PDB entry 7M8E | electron microscopy, 3.40 A resolution | chains A and C of the 9 polymer chains in the assembly

# Chain A
Name: DNA-directed RNA polymerase subunit alpha
Source organism: Escherichia coli
Notes: EC 2.7.7.6
UniProtKB: A0A073G207 (A0A073G207_ECOLX); residue numbers follow UniProt; this construct covers 1-329
Sequence (329 residues; numbered 1 to 329; the number before each row is that of its first residue):
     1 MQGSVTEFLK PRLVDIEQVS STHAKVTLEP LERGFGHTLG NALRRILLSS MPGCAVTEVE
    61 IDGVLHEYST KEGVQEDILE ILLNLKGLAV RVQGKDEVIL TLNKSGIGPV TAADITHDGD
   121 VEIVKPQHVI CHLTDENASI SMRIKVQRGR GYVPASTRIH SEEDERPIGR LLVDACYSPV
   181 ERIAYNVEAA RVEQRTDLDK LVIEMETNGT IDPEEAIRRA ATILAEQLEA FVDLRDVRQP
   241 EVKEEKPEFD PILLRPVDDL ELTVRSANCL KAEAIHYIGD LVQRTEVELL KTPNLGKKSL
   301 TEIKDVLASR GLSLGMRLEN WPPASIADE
Unresolved in the structure: 1-5, 236-329

# Chain C
Name: DNA-directed RNA polymerase subunit beta
Source organism: Escherichia coli
Notes: EC 2.7.7.6
UniProtKB: P0A8V4 (RPOB_ECO57); residues 1-1342 here = UniProt positions 1-1342
Sequence (1342 residues; row label = number of the first residue in the row):
     1 MVYSYTEKKR IRKDFGKRPQ VLDVPYLLSI QLDSFQKFIE QDPEGQYGLE AAFRSVFPIQ
    61 SYSGNSELQY VSYRLGEPVF DVQECQIRGV TYSAPLRVKL RLVIYEREAP EGTVKDIKEQ
   121 EVYMGEIPLM TDNGTFVING TERVIVSQLH RSPGVFFDSD KGKTHSSGKV LYNARIIPYR
   181 GSWLDFEFDP KDNLFVRIDR RRKLPATIIL RALNYTTEQI LDLFFEKVIF EIRDNKLQME
   241 LVPERLRGET ASFDIEANGK VYVEKGRRIT ARHIRQLEKD DVKLIEVPVE YIAGKVVAKD
   301 YIDESTGELI CAANMELSLD LLAKLSQSGH KRIETLFTND LDHGPYISET LRVDPTNDRL
   361 SALVEIYRMM RPGEPPTREA AESLFENLFF SEDRYDLSAV GRMKFNRSLL REEIEGSGIL
   421 SKDDIIDVMK KLIDIRNGKG EVDDIDHLGN RRIRSVGEMA ENQFRVGLVR VERAVKERLS
   481 LGDLDTLMPQ DMINAKPISA AVKEFFGSSQ LSQFMDQNNP LSEITHKRRI SALGPGGLTR
   541 ERAGFEVRDV HPTHYGRVCP IETPEGPNIG LINSLSVYAQ TNEYGFLETP YRKVTDGVVT
   601 DEIHYLSAIE EGNYVIAQAN SNLDEEGHFV EDLVTCRSKG ESSLFSRDQV DYMDVSTQQV
   661 VSVGASLIPF LEHDDANRAL MGANMQRQAV PTLRADKPLV GTGMERAVAV DSGVTAVAKR
   721 GGVVQYVDAS RIVIKVNEDE MYPGEAGIDI YNLTKYTRSN QNTCINQMPC VSLGEPVERG
   781 DVLADGPSTD LGELALGQNM RVAFMPWNGY NFEDSILVSE RVVQEDRFTT IHIQELACVS
   841 RDTKLGPEEI TADIPNVGEA ALSKLDESGI VYIGAEVTGG DILVGKVTPK GETQLTPEEK
   901 LLRAIFGEKA SDVKDSSLRV PNGVSGTVID VQVFTRDGVE KDKRALEIEE MQLKQAKKDL
   961 SEELQILEAG LFSRIRAVLV AGGVEAEKLD KLPRDRWLEL GLTDEEKQNQ LEQLAEQYDE
  1021 LKHEFEKKLE AKRRKITQGD DLAPGVLKIV KVYLAVKRRI QPGDKMAGRH GNKGVISKIN
  1081 PIEDMPYDEN GTPVDIVLNP LGVPSRMNIG QILETHLGMA AKGIGDKINA MLKQQQEVAK
  1141 LREFIQRAYD LGADVRQKVD LSTFSDEEVM RLAENLRKGM PIATPVFDGA KEAEIKELLK
  1201 LGDLPTSGQI RLYDGRTGEQ FERPVTVGYM YMLKLNHLVD DKMHARSTGS YSLVTQQPLG
  1261 GKAQFGGQRF GEMEVWALEA YGAAYTLQEM LTVKSDDVNG RTKMYKNIVD GNHQMEPGMP
  1321 ESFNVLLKEI RSLGINIELE DE
Unresolved in the structure: 1-2
UniProt features mapped onto this chain:
  - modified residue (N6-acetyllysine): Lys1022, Lys1200

# How chain A and chain C interact
Pairs across the interface (39; chain A residue first):
  Asn41(A) - Arg1216(C)
  Asn41(A) - Thr1217(C)  hydrogen bond (side chain-backbone)
  Asn41(A) - Gly1218(C)
  Arg44(A) - Tyr1087(C)
  Arg45(A) - Glu1083(C)
  Arg45(A) - Asp1084(C)  salt bridge
  Arg45(A) - Gly1215(C)
  Arg45(A) - Arg1216(C)
  Ser49(A) - Glu1083(C)  hydrogen bond
  His66(A) - Ile873(C)
  His66(A) - Ile929(C)
  Tyr68(A) - Tyr756(C)
  Thr70(A) - Lys755(C)
  Lys71(A) - Asp728(C)
  Gly73(A) - Asp728(C)  hydrogen bond (backbone-side chain)
  Val74(A) - Asp728(C)
  Val74(A) - Ala729(C)  hydrogen bond (backbone-backbone)
  Gln75(A) - Val727(C)
  Gln75(A) - Ala729(C)
  Gln75(A) - Pro769(C)
  Gln75(A) - Val771(C)
  Asp77(A) - Lys755(C)  salt bridge
  Asp77(A) - Tyr756(C)  hydrogen bond
  Leu79(A) - Tyr756(C)
  Glu80(A) - Arg694(C)
  Leu83(A) - Arg694(C)
  Lys86(A) - Gln824(C)  hydrogen bond (side chain-backbone)
  Lys86(A) - Asp826(C)  salt bridge
  Thr134(A) - Val727(C)  hydrogen bond (side chain-backbone)
  Thr134(A) - Leu773(C)
  Tyr152(A) - Val823(C)
  Pro154(A) - Arg1059(C)
  Arg166(A) - Glu876(C)  salt bridge
  Asp174(A) - Asp826(C)
  Arg182(A) - Asn1090(C)  hydrogen bond (side chain-backbone)
  Ile183(A) - Gly1091(C)
  Ala184(A) - Asn1090(C)
  Ala184(A) - Gly1091(C)
  Tyr185(A) - Tyr1087(C)
Other interface residues (no listed pair), chain A (35 interface residues in all): Leu48, Leu65, Glu67, Glu72, Glu76, Asp135, Ile159, Ile168, Cys176, Glu181
Other interface residues (no listed pair), chain C (41 interface residues in all): Leu693, Tyr726, Ser730, Asn766, Met768, Arg821, Ile831, Tyr872, Gly874, Ala875, Thr927, Val928, Ala1055, Val1056, Lys1057, Thr1092

# In short
35 residues of chain A face 41 of chain C across their interface; the contacts include 8 hydrogen bonds and 4
salt bridges. Polar pairs include Arg45(A)-Asp1084(C), Asp77(A)-Lys755(C) and Lys86(A)-Asp826(C).
Here chain A is DNA-directed RNA polymerase subunit alpha and chain C is DNA-directed RNA polymerase subunit
beta, both from Escherichia coli. Entry 7M8E (E.coli RNAP-RapA elongation complex) was determined by electron
microscopy.
